8GY6 - chains A and C of the 4 polymer chains in the assembly; structure by electron microscopy.

[Chain A]
Molecule: RNA-directed RNA polymerase
Source organism: Severe acute respiratory syndrome coronavirus 2
Notes: EC 2.7.7.48
UniProt: P0DTD1 (R1AB_SARS2); residues 1-932 here correspond to UniProt positions 4393-5324 (UniProt number = residue number + 4392)
Sequence (932 residues; numbered 1 to 932; the number before each row is that of its first residue):
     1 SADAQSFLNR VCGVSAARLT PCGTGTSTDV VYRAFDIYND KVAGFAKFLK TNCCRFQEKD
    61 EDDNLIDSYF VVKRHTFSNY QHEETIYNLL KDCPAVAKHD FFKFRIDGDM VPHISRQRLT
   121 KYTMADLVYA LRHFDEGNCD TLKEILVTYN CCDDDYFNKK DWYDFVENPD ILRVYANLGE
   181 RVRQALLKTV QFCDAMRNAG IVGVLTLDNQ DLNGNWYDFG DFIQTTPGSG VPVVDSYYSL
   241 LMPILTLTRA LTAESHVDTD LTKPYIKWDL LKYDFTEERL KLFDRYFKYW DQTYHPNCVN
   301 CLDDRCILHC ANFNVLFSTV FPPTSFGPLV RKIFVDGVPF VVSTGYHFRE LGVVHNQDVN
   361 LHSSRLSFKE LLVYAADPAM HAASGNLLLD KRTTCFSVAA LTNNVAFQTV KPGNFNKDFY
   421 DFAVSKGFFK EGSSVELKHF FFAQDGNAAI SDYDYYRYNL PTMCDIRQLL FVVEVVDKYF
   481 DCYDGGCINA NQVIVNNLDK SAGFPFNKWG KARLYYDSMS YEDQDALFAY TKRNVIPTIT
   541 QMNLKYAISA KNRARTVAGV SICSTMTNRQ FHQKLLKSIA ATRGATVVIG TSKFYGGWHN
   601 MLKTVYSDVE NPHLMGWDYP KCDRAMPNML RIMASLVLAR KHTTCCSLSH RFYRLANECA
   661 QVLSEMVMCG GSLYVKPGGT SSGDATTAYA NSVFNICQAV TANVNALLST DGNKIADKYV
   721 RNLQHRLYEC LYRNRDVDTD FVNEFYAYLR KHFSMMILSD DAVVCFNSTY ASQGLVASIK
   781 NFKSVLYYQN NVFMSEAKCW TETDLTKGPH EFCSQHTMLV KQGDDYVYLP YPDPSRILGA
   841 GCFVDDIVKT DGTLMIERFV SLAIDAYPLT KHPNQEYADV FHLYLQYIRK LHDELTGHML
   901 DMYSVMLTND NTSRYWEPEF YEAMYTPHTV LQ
Not modelled in the structure: 1-30, 51-68, 75, 103-111, 896-910
Ligand contacts:
  - Gossypol (GO3), molecule 1: Gln-408, Asp-499, Lys-500, Asn-507, Lys-511, Asn-543, Asp-845, Asp-846
  - Gossypol (GO3), molecule 2: Lys-593, Phe-594, Tyr-595, Leu-854, Glu-857, Ile-864, Met-924, Gln-932
Swiss-Prot annotation at these positions:
  - region: Lys-545 to Arg-555 (Interaction with RMP Remdesivir), Thr-582 to Pro-620 (RdRp Palm N-ter)
  - active site: Ser-759, Asp-760, Asp-761
  - binding site (Mn(2+)): Asn-209, Asp-218
  - binding site (Zn(2+)): His-295, Cys-301, Cys-306, Cys-310, Cys-487, His-642, Cys-645, Cys-646
  - site: Gln-932 (Cleavage)

[Chain C]
Molecule: Non-structural protein 7
Source organism: Severe acute respiratory syndrome coronavirus 2
UniProt: P0DTC1 (R1A_SARS2); residues 1-83 here correspond to UniProt positions 3860-3942 (UniProt number = residue number + 3859)
Sequence (83 residues; numbered 1 to 83; the number before each row is that of its first residue):
     1 SKMSDVKCTS VVLLSVLQQL RVESSSKLWA QCVQLHNDIL LAKDTTEAFE KMVSLLSVLL
    61 SMQGAVDINK LCEEMLDNRA TLQ
Not modelled in the structure: 1, 58-83

[How chain A and chain C interact]
Residue-residue contacts (15; chain A residue first):
  Thr-409(A) with Glu-23(C); Trp-29(C)
  Pro-412(A) with Leu-14(C)
  Phe-415(A) with Cys-8(C)
  Tyr-420(A) with Asp-5(C)
  Phe-429(A) with Lys-2(C)
  Glu-431(A) with Lys-2(C)
  Glu-436(A) with Met-3(C)
  Phe-440(A) with Leu-40(C)
  Ala-443(A) with Leu-14(C); Asn-37(C)
  Gln-444(A) with Trp-29(C)
  Asp-445(A) with Trp-29(C); Val-33(C)
  Asn-552(A) with Asn-37(C)
Other interface residues (no listed pair), chain A (17 interface residues in all): Lys-411, Gly-413, Lys-430, Phe-442, Phe-843
Other interface residues (no listed pair), chain C (15 interface residues in all): Ser-4, Lys-7, Val-11, Ser-15, Gln-18

[Summary]
17 residues of chain A and 15 residues of chain C are in contact. Ligands of chain A: Gossypol. From UniProt:
3 active-site residues, Mn2+-binding residues Asn-209(A) and Asp-218(A) and 8 Zn2+-binding residues on chain
A.
Chain A is RNA-directed RNA polymerase and chain C is Non-structural protein 7, both from Severe acute
respiratory syndrome coronavirus 2; the structure, Structure of SARS-CoV-2 RNA-dependent RNA polymerase with
gossypol binding, was determined by electron microscopy.
